Entry 5D98 (X-ray diffraction, 3.90 A resolution); this record covers chains A and C of the 3 polymer chains in the assembly.

Chain A:
Protein: Polymerase acidic protein
Organism: Influenza C virus (strain C/Johannesburg/1/1966)
Reference sequence: Q9IMP5 (PA_INCJH); residues 1-709 here = UniProt positions 1-709
Sequence (709 residues; each row starts with the number of its first residue):
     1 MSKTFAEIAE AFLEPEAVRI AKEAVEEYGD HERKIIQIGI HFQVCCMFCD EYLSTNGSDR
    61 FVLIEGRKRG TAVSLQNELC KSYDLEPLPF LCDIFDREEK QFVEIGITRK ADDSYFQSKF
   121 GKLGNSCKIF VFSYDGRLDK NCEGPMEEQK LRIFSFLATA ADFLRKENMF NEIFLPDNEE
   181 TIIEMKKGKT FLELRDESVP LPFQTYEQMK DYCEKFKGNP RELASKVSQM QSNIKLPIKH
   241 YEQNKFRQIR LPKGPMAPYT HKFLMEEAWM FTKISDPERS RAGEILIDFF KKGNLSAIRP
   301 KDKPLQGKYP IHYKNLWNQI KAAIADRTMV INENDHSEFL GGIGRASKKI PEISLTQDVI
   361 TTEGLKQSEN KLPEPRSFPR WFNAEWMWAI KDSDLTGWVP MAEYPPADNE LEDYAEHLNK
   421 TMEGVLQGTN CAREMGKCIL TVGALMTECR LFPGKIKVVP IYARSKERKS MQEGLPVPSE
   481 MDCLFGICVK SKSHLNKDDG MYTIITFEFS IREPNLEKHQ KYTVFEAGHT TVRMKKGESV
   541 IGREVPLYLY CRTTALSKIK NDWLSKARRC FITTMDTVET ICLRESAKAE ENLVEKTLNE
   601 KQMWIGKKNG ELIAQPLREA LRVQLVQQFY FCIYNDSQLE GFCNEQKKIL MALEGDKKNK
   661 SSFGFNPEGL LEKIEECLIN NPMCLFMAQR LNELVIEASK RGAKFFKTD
Not modelled in the structure: 1-3, 343-344, 495-498, 537-542, 709
UniProt features mapped onto this chain:
  - motif: Arg-109 to Gly-124 (Nuclear localization signal 1 (NLS1)), Lys-166 to Ser-228 (Nuclear localization signal 2 (NLS2))
  - binding site (Mn(2+)): His-41, Glu-65, Asp-93, Glu-104, Ile-105

Chain C:
Protein: Polymerase basic protein 2
Organism: Influenza C virus (strain C/Johannesburg/1/1966)
Reference sequence: Q9IMP3 (PB2_INCJH); residue numbers follow UniProt; this construct covers 1-774
Sequence (782 residues; row label = number of the first residue in the row):
     1 MSLLLTIAKE YKRLCQDAKA AQMMTVGTVS NYTTFKKWTT SRKEKNPSLR MRWAMSSKFP
    61 IIANKRMLEE AQIPKEHNNV ALWEDTEDVS KRDHVLASAS CINYWNFCGP CVNNSEVIKE
   121 VYKSRFGRLE RRKEIMWKEL RFTLVDRQRR RVDTQPVEQR LRTGEIKDLQ MWTLFEDEAP
   181 LASKFILDNY GLVKEMRSKF ANKPLNKEVV AHMLEKQFNP ESRFLPVFGA IRPERMELIH
   241 ALGGETWIQE ANTAGISNVD QRKNDIRAVC RKVCLAANAS IMNAKSKLVE YIKSTSMRIG
   301 ETERKLEELI LETDDVSPEV TLCKSALGGQ LGKTLSFGPM LLKKISGSGV KVKDTVYIQG
   361 VRAVQFEYWS EQEEFYGEYK SATALFSRKE RSLEWITIGG GINEDRKRLL AMCMIFCRDG
   421 DYFKDAPATI TMADLSTKLG REIPYQYVMM NWIQKSEDNL EALLYSRGIV ETNPGKMGSS
   481 MGIDGSKRAI KSLRAVTIQS GKIDMPESKE KIHLELSDNL EAFDSSGRIV ATILDLPSDK
   541 KVTFQDVSFQ HPDLAVLRDE KTAITKGYEA LIKRLGTGDN DIPSLIAKKD YLSLYNLPEV
   601 KLMAPLIRPN RKGVYSRVAR KLVSTQVTTG HYSLHELIKV LPFTYFAPKQ GMFEGRLFFS
   661 NDSFVEPGVN NNVFSWSKAD SSKIYCHGIA IRVPLVVGDE HMDTSLALLE GFSVCENDPR
   721 APMVTRQDLI DVGFGQKVRL FVGQGSVRTF KRTASQRAAS SDVNKNVKKI KMSNARENLY
   781 FQ
Not modelled in the structure: 88-90, 359-364, 772-782
Sequence notes: expression tag (775-782)
Disulfide bonds: Cys-270/Cys-323

How chain A and chain C interact:
Pairs across the interface (88):
  Ala-6(A) with Gln-330(C)
  Glu-7(A) with Gln-330(C); Lys-511(C), salt bridge
  Glu-10(A) with Gly-328(C); Gln-330(C), hydrogen bond; His-513(C), salt bridge
  Ala-11(A) with Lys-184(C)
  Phe-12(A) with Lys-184(C), hydrogen bond (backbone-side chain)
  Glu-14(A) with Ala-759(C); Ser-760(C)
  Pro-15(A) with Gly-328(C)
  Glu-16(A) with Glu-515(C); Asn-764(C)
  Ala-17(A) with Val-763(C), hydrophobic
  Arg-19(A) with Glu-515(C), salt bridge; Val-767(C)
  Ile-20(A) with Val-767(C), hydrophobic
  Lys-22(A) with Leu-514(C)
  Phe-42(A) with Val-763(C), hydrophobic; Val-767(C), hydrophobic
  Gln-43(A) with Val-763(C)
  Cys-46(A) with Asp-762(C); Val-763(C), hydrophobic; Asn-766(C)
  Met-47(A) with Asp-762(C)
  Cys-49(A) with Asn-766(C)
  Asp-50(A) with Ser-761(C); Asp-762(C); Lys-765(C); Asn-766(C)
  Glu-51(A) with Asp-762(C)
  Asp-59(A) with Lys-769(C), salt bridge
  Gly-66(A) with Ile-770(C)
  Arg-67(A) with Ile-770(C)
  Tyr-134(A) with Arg-748(C)
  Asp-135(A) with Arg-748(C), salt bridge
  Gly-136(A) with Glu-716(C); Asn-717(C), hydrogen bond (backbone-side chain)
  Arg-137(A) with Asn-717(C)
  Leu-138(A) with Glu-716(C)
  Glu-148(A) with Ala-754(C)
  Lys-150(A) with Val-714(C); Glu-716(C), salt bridge
  Leu-151(A) with Ser-713(C), hydrogen bond (backbone-side chain); Val-714(C); Cys-715(C), hydrophobic; Lys-751(C); Thr-753(C)
  Arg-152(A) with Ser-713(C); Gln-756(C); Arg-757(C), hydrogen bond (side chain-backbone); Asp-762(C), salt bridge
  Phe-154(A) with Val-714(C); Cys-715(C)
  Ser-155(A) with Ser-713(C); Val-714(C)
  Ala-158(A) with Arg-748(C)
  Asp-162(A) with Pro-180(C); Arg-748(C), salt bridge
  Lys-166(A) with Asp-168(C), salt bridge
  Asp-408(A) with Arg-132(C), salt bridge; Trp-137(C)
  Glu-410(A) with Trp-137(C); Glu-139(C); Gln-249(C)
  Met-446(A) with Leu-49(C), hydrophobic
  Cys-449(A) with Trp-53(C)
  Arg-450(A) with Trp-53(C); Ser-56(C); Ser-57(C), hydrogen bond
  Lys-558(A) with Leu-49(C); Trp-53(C)
  Asp-562(A) with Leu-49(C); Arg-52(C), salt bridge
  Ser-565(A) with Arg-52(C), hydrogen bond
  Lys-566(A) with Ser-48(C), hydrogen bond; Arg-52(C)
  Leu-583(A) with Thr-246(C); Trp-247(C), hydrophobic
  Ser-586(A) with Arg-141(C)
  Ala-587(A) with Phe-142(C); Thr-143(C), hydrogen bond (backbone-side chain); Thr-246(C)
  Lys-588(A) with Thr-143(C)
  Glu-590(A) with Arg-141(C); Phe-142(C)
  Glu-591(A) with Arg-141(C)
  Asn-592(A) with Arg-141(C), hydrogen bond
Also at the interface, not in a pair above, chain A (62 interface residues in all): Leu-13, Leu-63, Lys-140, Glu-147, Arg-165, Asn-409, Leu-411, Tyr-414, Arg-584, Val-594
Also at the interface, not in a pair above, chain C (53 interface residues in all): Lys-138, Ala-241, Glu-245, Leu-327, Lys-737, Ser-746, Ala-758

Summary:
62 residues of chain A and 53 residues of chain C are in contact; the contacts include 10 hydrogen bonds and
11 salt bridges. Polar contacts include Glu-7(A)/Lys-511(C), Glu-10(A)/His-513(C) and Arg-19(A)/Glu-515(C).
Curated annotation (UniProt) lists 5 Mn2+-binding residues on chain A.
Chain A is Polymerase acidic protein and chain C is Polymerase basic protein 2, both from Influenza C virus
(strain C/Johannesburg/1/1966); the structure, Influenza C Virus RNA-dependent RNA Polymerase - Space group
P43212, was determined by X-ray diffraction together with 5D9A from the same study.
